Entry 7EKQ (electron microscopy, 3.60 A resolution); this record covers chains B and C of the 19 polymer chains in the assembly.

== Chain B ==
Protein: ATP-dependent Clp protease proteolytic subunit
Organism: Chlamydomonas reinhardtii
Notes: EC 3.4.21.92
UniProtKB: A8IL21 (A8IL21_CHLRE); residues 1-238 here correspond to UniProt positions 19-256 (UniProt number = residue number + 18)
Sequence (238 residues; each row starts with the number of its first residue):
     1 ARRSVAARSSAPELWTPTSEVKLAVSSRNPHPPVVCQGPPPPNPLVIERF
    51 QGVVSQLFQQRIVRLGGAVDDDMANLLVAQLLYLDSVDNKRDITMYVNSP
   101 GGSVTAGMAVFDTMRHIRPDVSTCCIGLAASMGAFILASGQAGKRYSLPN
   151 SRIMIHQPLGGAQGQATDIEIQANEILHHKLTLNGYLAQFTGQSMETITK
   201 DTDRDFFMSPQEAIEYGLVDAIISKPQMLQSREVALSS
Disordered / not traced: 1-41, 235-238

== Chain C ==
Protein: ATP-dependent Clp protease proteolytic subunit
Organism: Chlamydomonas reinhardtii
Notes: EC 3.4.21.92
UniProtKB: A8IJ60 (A8IJ60_CHLRE); residues 1-296 here correspond to UniProt positions 50-345 (UniProt number = residue number + 49)
Sequence (296 residues; numbered 1 to 296; the number before each row is that of its first residue):
     1 NSQPIVAPRTAEMQGDPFGLLLRQRIVFLGGEVEDFGADAIISQLLLLDS
    51 QDPTKDIKIFINSPGGSVTAGMGIYDAMMLCRADVNTYCFGLAASMGAFL
   101 LGAGKRGKRNSMPNSRIMIHQPLGGASGQAVDIEIQAKEIMYHKANLNRI
   151 MADYCQQPLSKIEEDTDRDRYMSPLEAKEYGLIDHIIGGEEAVFNVKGSL
   201 KKFPKIKEEFVTDKDDMVKRNIMDGDPFLSETPSWRFKSPQTEPYMPSQA
   251 PGSRWFRTRKVSKEDYKEMQEQRQAELMAESDDGKKSVKDRIDDAW
Disordered / not traced: 1-16, 191-296

== Chain B / chain C interface ==
Contacting residue pairs - 36 pairs, chain B then chain C:
  Leu45(B) - Pro17(C)  hydrophobic
  Leu45(B) - Phe18(C)  hydrophobic
  Ile47(B) - Phe36(C)  hydrophobic
  Arg49(B) - Phe18(C)
  Arg49(B) - Gln44(C)
  Phe50(B) - Phe36(C)  hydrophobic
  Phe50(B) - Asp39(C)
  Phe50(B) - Ala40(C)  hydrophobic
  Phe50(B) - Ser43(C)
  Val53(B) - Gln44(C)
  Val53(B) - Leu47(C)
  Gln56(B) - Leu47(C)
  Leu57(B) - Leu46(C)  hydrophobic
  Leu57(B) - Leu47(C)  hydrophobic
  Arg64(B) - Asp39(C)  salt bridge
  Gly66(B) - Asp39(C)
  Tyr96(B) - Asp39(C)  hydrogen bond
  Tyr96(B) - Ile42(C)
  Ile126(B) - Ile42(C)  hydrophobic
  Leu128(B) - Thr69(C)
  Leu148(B) - Asp76(C)
  Leu148(B) - Leu80(C)  hydrophobic
  Asn150(B) - Met72(C)
  Asn150(B) - Tyr75(C)
  Asn150(B) - Asp76(C)
  Arg152(B) - Tyr142(C)
  Arg152(B) - His143(C)
  Arg204(B) - Val131(C)
  Asp205(B) - Asp132(C)
  Asp205(B) - Ile135(C)
  Phe207(B) - Ile135(C)  hydrophobic
  Ser209(B) - Tyr142(C)  hydrogen bond
  Ile223(B) - Leu80(C)
  Lys225(B) - Met79(C)
  Lys225(B) - Cys81(C)  hydrogen bond (side chain-backbone)
  Lys225(B) - Arg82(C)
Also at the interface, not in a pair above, chain B (25 interface residues in all): Pro100, Gly127, Ser151, Ser224
Also at the interface, not in a pair above, chain C (26 interface residues in all): Leu22, Asp35, Gly73

== Summary ==
The interface between chain B and chain C involves 25 residues on one side and 26 on the other; the contacts
include 3 hydrogen bonds and 1 salt bridge. Polar contacts include Arg64(B)-Asp39(C), Tyr96(B)-Asp39(C) and
Ser209(B)-Tyr142(C).
Chain B is ATP-dependent Clp protease proteolytic subunit and chain C is ATP-dependent Clp protease
proteolytic subunit, both from Chlamydomonas reinhardtii; the structure, CrClpP-S2c, was determined by
electron microscopy, deposited together with 7EKO.
